9KUE - chains D and E of the 6 polymer chains in the assembly; structure by X-ray diffraction, 1.99 A resolution.

[Chain D]
Name: Dibilinoxanthinin (DBXN)
From: Tettigonia cantans
Amino-acid sequence (114 residues; numbered 0 to 113; the number before each row is that of its first residue; numbering starts at 0):
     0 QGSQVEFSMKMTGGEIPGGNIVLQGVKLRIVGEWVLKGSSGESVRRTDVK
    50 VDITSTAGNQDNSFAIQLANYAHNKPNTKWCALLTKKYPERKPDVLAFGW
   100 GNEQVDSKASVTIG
Unresolved in the structure: 0, 71-76
Modified / non-standard residues: Cys80 (3-sulfinoalanine; CSD)
Ligand contacts:
  - A1L6M (3-[5-[(Z)-(3-ethyl-4-methyl-5-oxidanylidene-pyrrol-2-ylidene)methyl]-2-[(Z)-[4-(hydroxymethyl)-3-(3-hydroxy-3-oxopropyl)-5-[(Z)-[3-methyl-5-oxidanylidene-4-[(1S,4E,8Z)-5,9,13-trimethyl-1-oxidanyl-tetradeca-4,8,12-trienyl]pyrrol-2-ylidene]methyl]pyrrol-2-ylidene]methyl]-4-methyl-1H-pyrrol-3-yl]propanoic acid), molecule 1: Leu22, Arg90, Pro92, Val94, Leu95
  - A1L6M, molecule 2: Arg44, Ile65, Leu67, Trp79
  - lutein (LUT; (3r,3'r,6s)-4,5-didehydro-5,6-dihydro-beta,beta-carotene-3,3'-diol), molecule 1: Ser2, Val4, Trp33, Leu35
  - lutein (LUT), molecule 2: Gly13, Glu14, Val25, Leu27, Ile52, Asn61, Ser62, Phe63, Leu83, Thr84, Lys85, Ser106, Lys107, Ala108
  - diundecyl phosphatidyl choline (PLC), molecule 1: Phe6, Ile29, Trp33, Leu35, Arg44, Val48, Ile65, Leu67
  - diundecyl phosphatidyl choline (PLC), molecule 2: Ser54, Gly57, Asn58, Gln59, Asn61, Lys85, Tyr87

[Chain E]
Name: Dibilinoxanthinin (DBXN)
From: Tettigonia cantans
Amino-acid sequence (67 residues; row label = number of the first residue in the row):
     1 SVTITINQKGEITEEQKQRAQGDDWPYGQCKEDQKKSEWKDSDFLPNTQA
    51 CYIGSILLTTARKTTYS
Disulfide bonds: Cys30-Cys51
Ligand contacts:
  - A1L6M (3-[5-[(Z)-(3-ethyl-4-methyl-5-oxidanylidene-pyrrol-2-ylidene)methyl]-2-[(Z)-[4-(hydroxymethyl)-3-(3-hydroxy-3-oxopropyl)-5-[(Z)-[3-methyl-5-oxidanylidene-4-[(1S,4E,8Z)-5,9,13-trimethyl-1-oxidanyl-tetradeca-4,8,12-trienyl]pyrrol-2-ylidene]methyl]pyrrol-2-ylidene]methyl]-4-methyl-1H-pyrrol-3-yl]propanoic acid): Asn47, Thr48, Gln49, Tyr52
  - lutein (LUT; (3r,3'r,6s)-4,5-didehydro-5,6-dihydro-beta,beta-carotene-3,3'-diol): Ile6, Gln8, Tyr66

[How chain D and chain E interact]
Pairs across the interface (38; chain D residue first):
  Pro92(D) - Phe44(E)
  Asp93(D) - Phe44(E)
  Asp93(D) - Leu45(E)  hydrogen bond (side chain-backbone)
  Val94(D) - Ser55(E)  hydrogen bond (backbone-side chain)
  Leu95(D) - Leu45(E)
  Leu95(D) - Pro46(E)
  Leu95(D) - Tyr52(E)  hydrophobic
  Leu95(D) - Ser55(E)
  Ala96(D) - Leu45(E)  hydrophobic
  Phe97(D) - Ile12(E)  hydrophobic
  Phe97(D) - Leu58(E)  hydrophobic
  Glu102(D) - Ile12(E)
  Gln103(D) - Lys9(E)
  Gln103(D) - Gly10(E)
  Gln103(D) - Glu11(E)
  Val104(D) - Gln8(E)
  Val104(D) - Lys9(E)
  Val104(D) - Gly10(E)  hydrogen bond (backbone-backbone)
  Val104(D) - Ala61(E)  hydrophobic
  Asp105(D) - Gln8(E)
  Ser106(D) - Asn7(E)
  Ser106(D) - Gln8(E)  hydrogen bond (backbone-backbone)
  Lys107(D) - Thr5(E)
  Lys107(D) - Ile6(E)
  Lys107(D) - Asn7(E)
  Ala108(D) - Ile4(E)
  Ala108(D) - Thr5(E)
  Ala108(D) - Ile6(E)  hydrogen bond (backbone-backbone)
  Ser109(D) - Ile4(E)
  Ser109(D) - Thr5(E)
  Val110(D) - Val2(E)
  Val110(D) - Thr3(E)
  Val110(D) - Ile4(E)  hydrogen bond (backbone-backbone)
  Thr111(D) - Ser1(E)
  Thr111(D) - Val2(E)
  Thr111(D) - Thr3(E)  hydrogen bond
  Ile112(D) - Ser1(E)
  Ile112(D) - Val2(E)  hydrogen bond (backbone-backbone)
Also at the interface, not in a pair above, chain D (19 interface residues in all): Lys85, Gly113
Also at the interface, not in a pair above, chain E (24 interface residues in all): Lys17, Asp43, Asn47, Cys51, Thr59

[Overview]
The interface between chain D and chain E involves 19 residues on one side and 24 on the other, with 8
hydrogen bonds. Among the polar pairs are Asp93(D)-Leu45(E), Val94(D)-Ser55(E) and Thr111(D)-Thr3(E).
Here chain D is Dibilinoxanthinin (DBXN) and chain E is Dibilinoxanthinin (DBXN), both from Tettigonia
cantans. Entry 9KUE (Crystal structure of the soluble green pigment protein from Tettigonia cantans) was
determined by X-ray diffraction.
